PDB entry 5ZEP | electron microscopy, 3.40 A resolution | chains M and A of the 58 polymer chains in the assembly

[Chain M]
Molecule: 50S ribosomal protein L15
From: Mycobacterium smegmatis str. MC2 155
UniProtKB: A0QSG8 (A0QSG8_MYCS2); numbering as in UniProt (aligned over 1-147)
Amino-acid sequence (147 residues; each row starts with the number of its first residue):
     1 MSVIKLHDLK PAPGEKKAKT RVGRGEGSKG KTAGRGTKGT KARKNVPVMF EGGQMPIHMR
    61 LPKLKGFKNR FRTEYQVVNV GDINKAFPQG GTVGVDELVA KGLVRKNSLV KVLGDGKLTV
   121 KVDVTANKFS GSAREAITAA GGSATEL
Unresolved in the structure: 1-2

[Chain A]
Molecule: 23S rRNA
From: Mycobacterium smegmatis str. MC2 155
Sequence (3120 nucleotides; each row starts with the number of its first residue):
     1 UAAGUGUUUA AGGGCGCAUG GUGGAUGCCU UGGCACUGGG AGCCGAUGAA GGACGUAGGA
    61 GGCUGCGAUA AGCCUCGGGG AGCUGUCAAC CGAGCGUUGA UCCGAGGAUG UCCGAAUGGG
   121 GAAACCCGGC ACGAGUGAUG UCGUGUCACC AGGCGCUGAA UAUAUAGGCG UCUGGGGGGA
   181 ACGCGGGGAA GUGAAACAUC UCAGUACCCG UAGGAAGAGA AAACAAAAUG UGAUUCCGUG
   241 AGUAGUGGCG AGCGAAAGCG GAGGAUGGCU AAACCGUAUG CAUGUGAUAC CGGGUAGGGG
   301 UUGUGUGUGC GGGGUUGUGG GACCUAUCUU UCCGGCUCUA CCUGGCUGGA GGGCAGUGAG
   361 AAAAUGUUGU GGUUAGCGGA AAUGGCUUGG GAUGGCCUGC CGUAGACGGU GAGAGCCCGG
   421 UACGUGAAAA CCCGACGUCU GUCUUGAUGG UGUUCCCGAG UAGCAGCGGG CCCGUGGAAU
   481 CUGCUGUGAA UCUGCCGGGA CCACCCGGUA AGCCUGAAUA CUUCCCAGUG ACCGAUAGCG
   541 GAUUAGUACC GUGAGGGAAU GGUGAAAAGU ACCCCGGGAG GGGAGUGAAA GAGUACCUGA
   601 AACCGUGCGC UUACAAUCCG UCAGAGCCCU CGACGUGUCG UGGGGUGAUG GCGUGCCUUU
   661 UGAAGAAUGA GCCUGCGAGU CAGGGACAUG UCGCGAGGUU AACCCGGGUG GGGUAGCCGC
   721 AGCGAAAGCG AGUCUGAAUA GGGCGUAUCC ACACAAGAGU GUGUGGUGUA GUGGUGUGUU
   781 CUGGACCCGA AGCGGAGUGA UCUACCCAUG GCCAGGGUGA AGCGCGGGUA AGACCGCGUG
   841 GAGGCCCGAA CCCACUUAGG UUGAAGACUG AGGGGAUGAG CUGUGGGUAG GGGUGAAAGG
   901 CCAAUCAAAC UCCGUGAUAG CUGGUUCUCC CCGAAAUGCA UUUAGGUGCA GCGUCGCAUG
   961 UUUCUUGCCG GAGGUAGAGC UACUGGAUGG CCGAUGGGCC CCACAGGGUU ACUGACGUCA
  1021 GCCAAACUCC GAAUGCCGGU AAGUCCAAGA GUGCGGCAGU GAGACGGCGG GGGAUAAGCU
  1081 CCGUGCGUCG AGAGGGAAAC AGCCCAGAUC GCCGGCUAAG GCCCCUAAGC GUGUGCUAAG
  1141 UGGAAAAGGA UGUGCAGUCG CGAAGACAAC CAGGAGGUUG GCUUAGAAGC AGCCACCCUU
  1201 GAAAGAGUGC GUAAUAGCUC ACUGGUCAAG UGAUUGUGCG CCGAUAAUGU AGCGGGGCUC
  1261 AAGCACACCG CCGAAGCCGC GGCAGCCAAC GUGUUGGCUG GGUAGGGGAG CGUCCUGCAU
  1321 CCGGUGAAGC CGCCGAGUGA UCGAGUGGUG GAGGGUGUGG GAGUGAGAAU GCAGGCAUGA
  1381 GUAGCGAUUA GGCAAGUGAG AACCUUGCCC GCCGAAAGAC CAAGGGUUCC UGGGCCAGGC
  1441 CAGUCCGCCC AGGGUGAGUC GGGACCUAAG GCGAGGCCGA CAGGCGUAGU CGAUGGACAA
  1501 CGGGUUGAUA UUCCCGUACC CGUGUAUGUG CGUCCAUGAU GAAUCAGCGG UACUAACCAU
  1561 CCAAAACCAC CGUGACCGCA CCUUUCGGGG UGUGGCGUUG GUGGGGCUGC AUGGGACCUU
  1621 CGUUGGUAGU AGUCAAGCGA UGGGGUGACG CAGGAAGGUA GCCGUACCGG UCAGUGGUAA
  1681 UACCGGGGUA AGCCUGUAGG GAGUCAGAUA GGUAAAUCCG UCUGGCAUAU AUCCUGAGAG
  1741 GUGAUGCAUA GCCGAGUGAG GCGAAUUCGG UGAUCCUAUG CUGCCGAGAA AAGCCUCUAG
  1801 CGAGGACAUA CACGGCCCGU ACCCCAAACC AACACAGGUG GUCAGGUAGA GAAUACUAAG
  1861 GCGUACGAGU GAACUAUGGU UAAGGAACUC GGCAAAAUGC CCCCGUAACU UCGGGAGAAG
  1921 GGGGACCCAC AUGGCGUGUA AGCCUUUACG GCCCAAGCGU GAGUGGGUGG CACAAACCAG
  1981 UGAGAAGCGA CUGUUUACUA AAAACACAGG UCCGUGCGAA GUCGCAAGAC GAUGUAUACG
  2041 GACUGACGCC UGCCCGGUGC UGGAAGGUUA AGAGGACCCG UUAACUCCCU UUGGGGGUGA
  2101 AGCGGAGAAU UUAAGCCCCA GUAAACGGCG GUGGUAACUA UAACCAUCCU AAGGUAGCGA
  2161 AAUUCCUUGU CGGGUAAGUU CCGACCUGCA CGAAUGGCGU AACGACUUCU CAACUGUCUC
  2221 AACCAUAGAC UCGGCGAAAU UGCACUACGA GUAAAGAUGC UCGUUACGCG CGGCAGGACG
  2281 AAAAGACCCC GGGACCUUCA CUACAACUUG GUAUUGGUGC UCGAUACGGU UUGUGUAGGA
  2341 UAGGUGGGAG ACUGUGAAGC UCACACGCCA GUGUGGGUGG AGUCGUUGUU GAAAUACCAC
  2401 UCUGAUCGUA UUGGGCCUCU AACCUCGGAC CGUAUAUCCG GUUCAGGGAC AGUGCCUGGU
  2461 GGGUAGUUUA ACUGGGGCGG UUGCCUCCUA AAAUGUAACG GAGGCGCCCA AAGGUUCCCU
  2521 CAACCUGGAC GGCAAUCAGG UGUUGAGUGU AAGUGCACAA GGGAGCUUGA CUGCGAGACG
  2581 GACAUGUCGA GCAGGGACGA AAGUCGGGAC UAGUGAUCCG GCACCUCUGA GUGGAAGGGG
  2641 UGUCGCUCAA CGGAUAAAAG GUACCCCGGG GAUAACAGGC UGAUCUUCCC CAAGAGUCCA
  2701 UAUCGACGGG AUGGUUUGGC ACCUCGAUGU CGGCUCGUCG CAUCCUGGGG CUGGAGCAGG
  2761 UCCCAAGGGU UGGGCUGUUC GCCCAUUAAA GCGGCACGCG AGCUGGGUUU AGAACGUCGU
  2821 GAGACAGUUC GGUCUCUAUC CGCCGCGCGC GUCAGAAGCU UGAGGAAACC UGUCCCUAGU
  2881 ACGAGAGGAC CGGGACGGAC GAACCUCUGG UAUACCAGUU GUCCCACCAG GGGCACGGCU
  2941 GGAUAGCCAC GUUCGGACAG GAUAACCGCU GAAAGCAUCU AAGCGGGAAA CCUCUUCCAA
  3001 GACCAGGCUU CUCACCCUCU AGGAGGGAUA AGGCCCCCCG CAGACCACGG GAUUGAUAGA
  3061 CCAGACCUGG AAGCCUAGUA AUAGGUGCAG GGAACUGGCA CUAACCGGCC GAAAACUUAC
Unresolved in the structure: 1, 340-344, 634-637, 1004-1005, 1756-1757, 1946-1948, 3120
Covalently attached groups: covalent link C1568-G1603, C1568-G1604, G1572-G1601, G1578-G1592, C1579-G1592; covalent link G1578-U1593
Reported in the primary citation:
  - conformationally variable residues (domain motion): A1564 to G1605

[How chain M and chain A interact]
Pairs across the interface (169):
  Leu6(M) with G1317(A), base contact; C1318(A), sugar contact
  His7(M) with G1317(A), base contact; C1318(A), hydrogen bond to the sugar; A1319(A), hydrogen bond to the sugar; G1357(A), base contact; U1358(A), hydrogen bond to the sugar
  Leu9(M) with U1358(A), sugar contact
  Lys10(M) with U1358(A), phosphate contact; G1359(A), phosphate contact
  Pro11(M) with G1359(A), sugar contact
  Ala12(M) with U691(A), sugar contact
  Gly14(M) with G690(A), hydrogen bond to the sugar; U691(A), sugar contact
  Glu15(M) with G690(A), hydrogen bond to the base; U691(A), sugar contact
  Lys16(M) with U775(A), sugar contact; G776(A), sugar contact; G1360(A), phosphate contact
  Lys17(M) with G776(A), hydrogen bond to the sugar; U777(A), hydrogen bond to the sugar; G1308(A), salt bridge to the phosphate
  Ala18(M) with U777(A), sugar contact
  Lys19(M) with U680(A), salt bridge to the phosphate; U777(A), phosphate contact; G778(A), phosphate contact
  Thr20(M) with U777(A), phosphate contact; G778(A), hydrogen bond to the phosphate
  Arg21(M) with U1364(A), hydrogen bond to the base; G1365(A), salt bridge to the phosphate
  Val22(M) with G679(A), sugar contact
  Gly23(M) with U925(A), hydrogen bond to the sugar; U926(A), phosphate contact
  Arg24(M) with G679(A), salt bridge to the phosphate; U926(A), hydrogen bond to the base; C927(A), base contact; U1364(A), salt bridge to the phosphate; G1365(A), salt bridge to the phosphate
  Gly25(M) with U926(A), hydrogen bond to the phosphate; C927(A), phosphate contact; U928(A), phosphate contact
  Glu26(M) with U928(A), hydrogen bond to the phosphate; A1304(A), phosphate contact
  Gly27(M) with U928(A), hydrogen bond to the phosphate; C929(A), hydrogen bond to the base
  Ser28(M) with U928(A), base contact
  Lys29(M) with G1306(A), salt bridge to the phosphate; G1307(A), salt bridge to the phosphate
  Lys31(M) with U658(A), salt bridge to the phosphate; U659(A), salt bridge to the phosphate; U925(A), hydrogen bond to the base; U926(A), hydrogen bond to the phosphate
  Thr32(M) with G679(A), base contact; U925(A), base contact; A1304(A), phosphate contact; G1305(A), hydrogen bond to the phosphate
  Ala33(M) with G679(A), base contact
  Gly34(M) with A1058(A), phosphate contact; G1305(A), hydrogen bond to the phosphate; G1306(A), phosphate contact
  Arg35(M) with G679(A), hydrogen bond to the base; G1059(A), sugar contact; G1305(A), hydrogen bond to the phosphate
  Gly36(M) with G1059(A), phosphate contact; A1304(A), phosphate contact; G1305(A), hydrogen bond to the phosphate
  Thr37(M) with U659(A), phosphate contact; U1060(A), hydrogen bond to the phosphate
  Lys38(M) with U659(A), phosphate contact; U660(A), salt bridge to the phosphate; U922(A), salt bridge to the phosphate; G923(A), salt bridge to the phosphate
  Gly39(M) with C921(A), phosphate contact; G946(A), phosphate contact; U947(A), phosphate contact
  Thr40(M) with G920(A), hydrogen bond to the sugar; G946(A), hydrogen bond to the sugar; U947(A), hydrogen bond to the phosphate
  Lys41(M) with U947(A), hydrogen bond to the phosphate; G948(A), salt bridge to the phosphate; G1061(A), hydrogen bond to the base
  Ala42(M) with C786(A), hydrogen bond to the base
  Arg43(M) with C786(A), base contact; C921(A), salt bridge to the phosphate; U922(A), salt bridge to the phosphate; G923(A), base contact
  Lys44(M) with A919(A), phosphate contact; G920(A), salt bridge to the phosphate
  Asn45(M) with C781(A), hydrogen bond to the phosphate
  Val46(M) with C781(A), phosphate contact; U947(A), phosphate contact; G948(A), phosphate contact
  Met49(M) with A251(A), phosphate contact; G252(A), phosphate contact
  Phe50(M) with A195(A), base contact; U947(A), sugar contact; G948(A), sugar contact
  Glu51(M) with G948(A), sugar contact
  Gly52(M) with A195(A), base contact; U941(A), base contact; G946(A), hydrogen bond to the base; U947(A), base contact; G948(A), sugar contact
  Gly53(M) with U941(A), hydrogen bond to the sugar
  Gln54(M) with A940(A), hydrogen bond to the sugar; U941(A), sugar contact; A2582(A), hydrogen bond to the base; G2652(A), sugar contact
  Met55(M) with A2616(A), base contact; G2652(A), hydrogen bond to the sugar; G2653(A), base contact
  His58(M) with A251(A), salt bridge to the phosphate
  Met59(M) with U2617(A), hydrogen bond to the sugar
  Arg60(M) with C2583(A), hydrogen bond to the base; A2584(A), hydrogen bond to the sugar; A2616(A), hydrogen bond to the sugar; U2617(A), sugar contact; G2652(A), base contact
  Leu61(M) with U2617(A), phosphate contact
  Pro62(M) with U2617(A), phosphate contact; C2618(A), phosphate contact
  Lys63(M) with C249(A), hydrogen bond to the base; U2617(A), phosphate contact; C2618(A), hydrogen bond to the phosphate
  Lys65(M) with A725(A), salt bridge to the phosphate; G2640(A), phosphate contact; U2641(A), salt bridge to the phosphate
  Gly66(M) with A725(A), sugar contact; G2639(A), hydrogen bond to the phosphate; G2640(A), phosphate contact
  Phe67(M) with A725(A), hydrogen bond to the sugar; A726(A), sugar contact; G2638(A), base contact; G2639(A), sugar contact
  Lys68(M) with A244(A), salt bridge to the phosphate; G245(A), phosphate contact
  Asn69(M) with A726(A), hydrogen bond to the phosphate; A727(A), hydrogen bond to the phosphate; U2628(A), hydrogen bond to the sugar
  Arg70(M) with A2630(A), hydrogen bond to the base
  Phe71(M) with A2630(A), sugar contact
  Arg72(M) with C723(A), base contact; G724(A), hydrogen bond to the base; A727(A), salt bridge to the phosphate; G728(A), hydrogen bond to the base
  Tyr75(M) with G730(A), base contact
  Gln76(M) with C720(A), hydrogen bond to the base
  Val77(M) with G730(A), base contact
  Asn79(M) with A721(A), hydrogen bond to the base
  Lys85(M) with G768(A), base contact; U769(A), base contact
  Lys101(M) with G697(A), phosphate contact
  Leu103(M) with C720(A), base contact
  Arg105(M) with C718(A), base contact; G719(A), hydrogen bond to the base; C720(A), base contact
  Lys106(M) with U714(A), hydrogen bond to the sugar
  Lys111(M) with C729(A), base contact; G730(A), hydrogen bond to the base
  Leu113(M) with A721(A), base contact; G730(A), base contact
  Gly114(M) with A731(A), hydrogen bond to the phosphate
  Asp115(M) with A721(A), base contact; A731(A), base contact
  Lys128(M) with C729(A), salt bridge to the phosphate
  Ser130(M) with G730(A), phosphate contact; A731(A), hydrogen bond to the phosphate
  Gly131(M) with G730(A), phosphate contact
  Ser132(M) with A731(A), hydrogen bond to the phosphate
Interface residues without a listed pair, chain M (83 interface residues in all): Pro13, Gly30, Val48, Ile57, Gly102, Asn107, Lys117
Interface residues without a listed pair, chain A (99 interface residues in all): G250, C692, A696, A715, G716, C717, G722, G765, G766, G774, U780, G1361, U2585, C2619, C2627, A2654

[Overview]
83 residues of chain M and 99 residues of chain A are in contact; the contacts include 57 hydrogen bonds and
23 salt bridges. Among the polar pairs are Glu15(M)-G690(A), Arg21(M)-U1364(A) and Arg24(M)-U926(A). From the
paper: conformational variability at A1564(A).
Here chain M is 50S ribosomal protein L15 and chain A is 23S rRNA, both from Mycobacterium smegmatis str. MC2
155. Entry 5ZEP (M. smegmatis hibernating state 70S ribosome structure) was determined by electron microscopy
together with 5ZEB, 5ZET, 5ZEU and 5ZEY from the same study.
